Entry 6H3I (electron microscopy, 3.50 A resolution); this record covers chains A and B of the 3 polymer chains in the assembly.

# Chain A
Protein: Protein involved in gliding motility SprA
Organism: Flavobacterium johnsoniae
Reference sequence: A0A1M5G5I4 (A0A1M5G5I4_FLAJO); residue numbers follow UniProt; this construct covers 1-2403
Amino-acid sequence (2403 residues; numbered 1 to 2403; the number before each row is that of its first residue):
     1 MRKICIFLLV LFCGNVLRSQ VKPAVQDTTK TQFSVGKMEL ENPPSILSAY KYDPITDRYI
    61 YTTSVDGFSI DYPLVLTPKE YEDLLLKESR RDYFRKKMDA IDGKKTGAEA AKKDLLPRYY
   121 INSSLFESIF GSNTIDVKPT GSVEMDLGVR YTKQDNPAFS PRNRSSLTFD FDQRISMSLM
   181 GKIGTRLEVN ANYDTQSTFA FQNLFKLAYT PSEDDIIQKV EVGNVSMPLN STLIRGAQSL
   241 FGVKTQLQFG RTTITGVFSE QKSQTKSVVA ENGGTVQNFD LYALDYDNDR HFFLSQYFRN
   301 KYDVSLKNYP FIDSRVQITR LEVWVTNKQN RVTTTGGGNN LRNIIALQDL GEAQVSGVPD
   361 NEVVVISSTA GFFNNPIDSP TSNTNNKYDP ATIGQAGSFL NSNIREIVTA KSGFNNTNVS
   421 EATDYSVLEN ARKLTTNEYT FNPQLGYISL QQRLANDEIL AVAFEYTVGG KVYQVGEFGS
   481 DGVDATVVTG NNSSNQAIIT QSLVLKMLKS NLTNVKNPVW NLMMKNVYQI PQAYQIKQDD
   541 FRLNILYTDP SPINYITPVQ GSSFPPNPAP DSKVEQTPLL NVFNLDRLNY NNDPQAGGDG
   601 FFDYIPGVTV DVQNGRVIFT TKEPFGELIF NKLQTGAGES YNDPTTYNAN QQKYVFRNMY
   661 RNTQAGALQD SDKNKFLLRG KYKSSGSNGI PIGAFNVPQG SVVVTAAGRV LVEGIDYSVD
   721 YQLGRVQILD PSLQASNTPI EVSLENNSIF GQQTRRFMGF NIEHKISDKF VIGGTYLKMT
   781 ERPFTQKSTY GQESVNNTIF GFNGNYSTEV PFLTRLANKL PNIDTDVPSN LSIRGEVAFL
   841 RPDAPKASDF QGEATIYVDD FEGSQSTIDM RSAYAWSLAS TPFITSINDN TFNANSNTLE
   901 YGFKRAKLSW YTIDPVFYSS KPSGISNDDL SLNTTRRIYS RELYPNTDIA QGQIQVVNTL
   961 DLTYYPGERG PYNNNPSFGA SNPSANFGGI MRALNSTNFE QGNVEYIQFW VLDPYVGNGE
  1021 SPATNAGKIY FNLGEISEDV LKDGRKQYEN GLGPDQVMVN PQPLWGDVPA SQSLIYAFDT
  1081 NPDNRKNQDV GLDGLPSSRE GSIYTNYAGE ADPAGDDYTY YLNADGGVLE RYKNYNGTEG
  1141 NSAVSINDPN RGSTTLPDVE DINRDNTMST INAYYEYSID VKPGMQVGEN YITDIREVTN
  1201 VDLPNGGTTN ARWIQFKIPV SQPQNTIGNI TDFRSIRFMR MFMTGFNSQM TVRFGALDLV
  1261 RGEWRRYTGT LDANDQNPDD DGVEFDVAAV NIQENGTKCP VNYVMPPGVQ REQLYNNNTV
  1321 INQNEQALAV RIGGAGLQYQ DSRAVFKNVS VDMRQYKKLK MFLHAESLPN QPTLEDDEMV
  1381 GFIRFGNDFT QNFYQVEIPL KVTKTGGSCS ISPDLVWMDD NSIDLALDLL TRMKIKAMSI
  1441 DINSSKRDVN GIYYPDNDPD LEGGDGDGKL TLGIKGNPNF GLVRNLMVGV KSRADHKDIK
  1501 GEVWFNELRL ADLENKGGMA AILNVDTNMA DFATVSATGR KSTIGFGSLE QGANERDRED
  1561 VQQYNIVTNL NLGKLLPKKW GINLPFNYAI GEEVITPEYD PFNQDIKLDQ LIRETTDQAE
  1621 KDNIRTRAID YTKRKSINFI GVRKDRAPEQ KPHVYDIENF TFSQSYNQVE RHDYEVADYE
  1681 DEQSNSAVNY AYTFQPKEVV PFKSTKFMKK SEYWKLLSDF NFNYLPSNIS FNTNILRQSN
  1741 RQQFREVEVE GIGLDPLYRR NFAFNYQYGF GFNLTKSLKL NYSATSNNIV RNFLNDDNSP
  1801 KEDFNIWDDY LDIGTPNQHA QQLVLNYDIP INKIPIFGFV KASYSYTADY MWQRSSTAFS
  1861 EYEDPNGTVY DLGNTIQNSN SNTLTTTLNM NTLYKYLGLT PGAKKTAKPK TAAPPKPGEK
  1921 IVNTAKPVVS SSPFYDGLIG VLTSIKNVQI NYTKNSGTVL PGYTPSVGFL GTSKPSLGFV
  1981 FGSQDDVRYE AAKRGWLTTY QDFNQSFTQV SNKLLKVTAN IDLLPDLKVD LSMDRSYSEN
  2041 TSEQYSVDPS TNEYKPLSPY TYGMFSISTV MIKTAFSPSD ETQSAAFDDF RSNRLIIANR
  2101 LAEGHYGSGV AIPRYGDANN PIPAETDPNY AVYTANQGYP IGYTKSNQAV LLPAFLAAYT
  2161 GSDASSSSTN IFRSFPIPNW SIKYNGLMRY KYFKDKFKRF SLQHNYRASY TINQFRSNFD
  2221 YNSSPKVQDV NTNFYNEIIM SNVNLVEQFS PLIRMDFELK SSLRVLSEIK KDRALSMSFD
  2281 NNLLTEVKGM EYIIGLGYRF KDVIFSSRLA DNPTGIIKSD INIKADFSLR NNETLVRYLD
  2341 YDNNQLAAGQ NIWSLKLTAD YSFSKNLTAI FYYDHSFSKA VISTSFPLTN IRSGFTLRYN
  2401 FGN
Not modelled in the structure: 1-131, 197-200, 213-215, 1105-1114, 1272-1279, 1457-1467, 1647-1655, 1697-1723, 1795-1796, 1893-1943, 2190-2195, 2304-2318, 2402-2403

# Chain B
Protein: Peptidyl-prolyl cis-trans isomerase
Organism: Flavobacterium johnsoniae
Notes: EC 5.2.1.8
Reference sequence: A5F9W9 (A5F9W9_FLAJ1); residue numbers follow UniProt; this construct covers 1-176
Amino-acid sequence (176 residues; each row starts with the number of its first residue):
     1 MKQLLTALLS LTLFISCSKD KDEVKDYTAE NEKEIVDYLA QNNLTAQRTN SGLYYIITKE
    61 GSSESEGENP GEEENTGEGE NTEENENDGH PTLNSNITVI YKGYFTNGKV FDESTEGVSY
   121 SLRTLIPGWK EGIPLLKSGG EIQLFVPAHL GYGSNGNKTV PGGAVLIFEI TLVSVN
Not modelled in the structure: 1-21, 63-89

# Chain A / chain B interface
Pairs across the interface (48; chain A residue first):
  Thr-392(A) with Asn-96(B)
  Gln-395(A) with Ser-95(B); Asn-96(B), hydrogen bond; Ser-121(B); Arg-123(B)
  Ala-396(A) with Asn-176(B)
  Arg-2100(A) with Asp-22(B), salt bridge
  Glu-2103(A) with Val-24(B)
  Gly-2104(A) with Ser-154(B), hydrogen bond (backbone-side chain); Asn-155(B), hydrogen bond (backbone-side chain)
  His-2105(A) with Gly-153(B); Ser-154(B), hydrogen bond (backbone-backbone)
  Tyr-2106(A) with His-149(B)
  Gly-2107(A) with Lys-25(B); Asp-26(B)
  Ser-2108(A) with Val-24(B); Lys-25(B); Asp-26(B), hydrogen bond
  Gly-2109(A) with Asp-26(B), hydrogen bond (backbone-side chain); Thr-28(B), hydrogen bond (backbone-side chain)
  Val-2110(A) with Thr-28(B); His-149(B)
  Tyr-2221(A) with Gly-156(B); Asn-157(B)
  Asn-2222(A) with Asn-157(B); Lys-158(B)
  Ser-2223(A) with Asp-112(B), hydrogen bond; Tyr-152(B), hydrogen bond (backbone-side chain); Asn-157(B)
  Ser-2224(A) with Tyr-101(B); Asp-112(B); Tyr-120(B), hydrogen bond; Tyr-152(B), hydrogen bond (backbone-side chain)
  Pro-2225(A) with Tyr-101(B); Asp-112(B); Tyr-120(B); Leu-125(B); Ile-126(B), hydrogen bond (backbone-backbone); Trp-129(B); Tyr-152(B)
  Lys-2226(A) with Tyr-120(B); Thr-124(B)
  Val-2227(A) with Thr-124(B), hydrogen bond (backbone-backbone); Ile-126(B), hydrophobic; Tyr-152(B), hydrophobic
  Gln-2228(A) with Arg-123(B); Thr-124(B); Lys-130(B)
Other interface residues (no listed pair), chain A (21 interface residues in all): Asp-2127
Other interface residues (no listed pair), chain B (28 interface residues in all): Asn-94, Phe-111

# Overview
Chain A and chain B form an interface of 21 and 28 residues respectively; the contacts include 13 hydrogen
bonds and 1 salt bridge. Polar contacts include Arg-2100(A)/Asp-22(B), Gln-395(A)/Asn-96(B) and
Gly-2104(A)/Ser-154(B).
Chain A is Protein involved in gliding motility SprA and chain B is Peptidyl-prolyl cis-trans isomerase, both
from Flavobacterium johnsoniae; the structure, Structural snapshots of the Type 9 protein translocon, was
determined by electron microscopy, deposited together with 6H3J.
